Entry 3E6C (X-ray diffraction, 1.80 A resolution); this record covers chains C and A of the 3 polymer chains in the assembly.

Chain C:
Protein: Cyclic nucleotide-binding protein
Source organism: Desulfitobacterium hafniense
UniProtKB: Q18R04 (Q18R04_DESHD); residue numbers follow UniProt; this construct covers 1-232
Amino-acid sequence (250 residues; numbered 1 to 250; the number before each row is that of its first residue):
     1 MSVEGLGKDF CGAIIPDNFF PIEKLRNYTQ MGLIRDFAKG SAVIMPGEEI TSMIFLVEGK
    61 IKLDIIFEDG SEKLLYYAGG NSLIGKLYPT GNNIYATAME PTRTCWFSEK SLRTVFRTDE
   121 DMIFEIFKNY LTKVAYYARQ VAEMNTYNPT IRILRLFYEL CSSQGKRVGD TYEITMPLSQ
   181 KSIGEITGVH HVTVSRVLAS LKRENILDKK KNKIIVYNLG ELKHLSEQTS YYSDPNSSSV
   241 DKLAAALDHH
Not modelled in the structure: 1-8, 234-250
Sequence notes: engineered mutation Ser200 (Cys in Q18R04); expression tag (233-250)
Ligand contacts: (3-chloro-4-hydroxyphenyl)acetic acid (3C4): Leu63, Tyr76, Leu83, Ile84, Gly85, Lys86, Thr90, Asn92, Ile94, Tyr130, Leu131, Lys133, Val134, Ala135
From the paper describing this entry:
  - conformationally variable residues (order/disorder transition): Glu227 to Tyr232
  - binding site for the 13-nt DNA strand (chain A): His191 (proposed by the authors, not directly observed)
  - binding site for the 13-nt DNA strand: Val192, Thr193
  - specificity-determining residues: Val192

Chain A:
Molecule: 13-nt DNA strand
Sequence (13 nucleotides; each row starts with the number of its first residue):
   534 GGCATGTTAA TGC

Chain C / chain A interface:
Contacting residue pairs - 10 pairs, chain C then chain A:
  Ser179(C) with DG539(A), phosphate contact
  Gln180(C) with DG539(A), hydrogen bond to the phosphate; DT540(A), hydrogen bond to the phosphate
  Lys181(C) with DT538(A), phosphate contact; DG539(A), hydrogen bond to the phosphate
  His191(C) with DT540(A), base contact
  Val192(C) with DT541(A), base contact; DA542(A), base contact
  Ser195(C) with DT540(A), hydrogen bond to the phosphate; DT541(A), base contact
Also at the interface, not in a pair above, chain C (8 interface residues in all): Ala199, Tyr232
Also at the interface, not in a pair above, chain A (6 interface residues in all): DA543

In short:
8 residues of chain C and 6 residues of chain A are in contact, with 4 hydrogen bonds. Among the polar pairs
are Gln180(C)-DG539(A), Gln180(C)-DT540(A) and Lys181(C)-DG539(A). The paper reports a binding site for the
13-nt DNA strand at Val192(C) and Thr193(C); a binding site for the 13-nt DNA strand (chain A) at His191(C).
Chain C is Cyclic nucleotide-binding protein (Desulfitobacterium hafniense) and chain A is a 13-nt DNA strand;
the structure, CprK OCPA DNA Complex, was determined by X-ray diffraction (same publication as 3E5X, 3E5Q,
3E5U, 3E6B and 3E6D).
